Entry 1UAC (X-ray diffraction, 1.70 A resolution); this record covers chains L and Y of the 3 polymer chains in the assembly.

Chain L:
Molecule: lysozyme binding Ig kappa chain V23-J2 region
Organism: Mus musculus
Chain sequence (107 residues; each row starts with the number of its first residue):
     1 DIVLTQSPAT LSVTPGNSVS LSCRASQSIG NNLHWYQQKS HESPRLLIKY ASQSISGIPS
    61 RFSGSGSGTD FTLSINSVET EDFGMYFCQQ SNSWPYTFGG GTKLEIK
Cystine bridges: C23-C88

Chain Y:
Molecule: Lysozyme C
Organism: Meleagris gallopavo
Notes: EC 3.2.1.17
Reference sequence: P00703 (LYSC_MELGA); residues 1-129 here correspond to UniProt positions 19-147 (UniProt number = residue number + 18)
Chain sequence (129 residues; each row starts with the number of its first residue):
     1 KVYGRCELAA AMKRLGLDNY RGYSLGNWVC AAKFESNFNT HATNRNTDGS TDYGILQINS
    61 RWWCNDGRTP GSKNLCNIPC SALLSSDITA SVNCAKKIAS GGNGMNAWVA WRNRCKGTDV
   121 HAWIRGCRL
Cystine bridges: C6-C127, C30-C115, C64-C80, C76-C94

How chain L and chain Y interact:
Pairs across the interface (17):
  N31(L) - L15(Y)  hydrogen bond (side chain-backbone)
  N31(L) - G16(Y)
  N31(L) - K96(Y)  hydrogen bond
  N32(L) - G16(Y)  hydrogen bond (side chain-backbone)
  N32(L) - Y20(Y)
  N32(L) - K96(Y)  hydrogen bond
  Y50(L) - N93(Y)
  Y50(L) - K96(Y)
  Q53(L) - T89(Y)
  Q53(L) - N93(Y)  hydrogen bond
  S91(L) - Y20(Y)
  N92(L) - N19(Y)  hydrogen bond (side chain-backbone)
  N92(L) - Y20(Y)
  N92(L) - R21(Y)  hydrogen bond (backbone-backbone)
  W94(L) - R21(Y)
  Y96(L) - R21(Y)  hydrogen bond
  Y96(L) - S100(Y)
Interface residues without a listed pair, chain L (11 interface residues in all): G30, K49, S93
Interface residues without a listed pair, chain Y (12 interface residues in all): R14, D18, G22

Overview:
Chain L and chain Y form an interface of 11 and 12 residues respectively, with 8 hydrogen bonds. Among the
polar pairs are N31(L)-L15(Y), N31(L)-K96(Y) and N32(L)-G16(Y).
Here chain L is lysozyme binding Ig kappa chain V23-J2 region (Mus musculus) and chain Y is Lysozyme C
(Meleagris gallopavo). Entry 1UAC (Crystal Structure of HYHEL-10 FV MUTANT SFSF Complexed with TURKEY WHITE
LYSOZYME) was determined by X-ray diffraction.
